PDB entry 8QMB | X-ray diffraction, 2.00 A resolution | chains B and G of the 6 polymer chains in the assembly

== Chain B ==
Name: DNA topoisomerase 4 subunit B, DNA topoisomerase 4 subunit A
From: Streptococcus pneumoniae
Notes: EC 5.6.2.2; engineered mutation(s): Insertion of His at postion 648
UniProtKB: chimeric construct of Q59961, P72525: residues 404-647 from Q59961 (PARE_STRPN) positions 404-647 (same numbers); residues 1001-1488 from P72525 positions 1-488 (UniProt number = residue number - 1000)
Chain sequence (742 residues; each row starts with the number of its first residue; note: 352 numbers in that range are skipped by the numbering (no residue carries them; nothing is unmodelled there)):
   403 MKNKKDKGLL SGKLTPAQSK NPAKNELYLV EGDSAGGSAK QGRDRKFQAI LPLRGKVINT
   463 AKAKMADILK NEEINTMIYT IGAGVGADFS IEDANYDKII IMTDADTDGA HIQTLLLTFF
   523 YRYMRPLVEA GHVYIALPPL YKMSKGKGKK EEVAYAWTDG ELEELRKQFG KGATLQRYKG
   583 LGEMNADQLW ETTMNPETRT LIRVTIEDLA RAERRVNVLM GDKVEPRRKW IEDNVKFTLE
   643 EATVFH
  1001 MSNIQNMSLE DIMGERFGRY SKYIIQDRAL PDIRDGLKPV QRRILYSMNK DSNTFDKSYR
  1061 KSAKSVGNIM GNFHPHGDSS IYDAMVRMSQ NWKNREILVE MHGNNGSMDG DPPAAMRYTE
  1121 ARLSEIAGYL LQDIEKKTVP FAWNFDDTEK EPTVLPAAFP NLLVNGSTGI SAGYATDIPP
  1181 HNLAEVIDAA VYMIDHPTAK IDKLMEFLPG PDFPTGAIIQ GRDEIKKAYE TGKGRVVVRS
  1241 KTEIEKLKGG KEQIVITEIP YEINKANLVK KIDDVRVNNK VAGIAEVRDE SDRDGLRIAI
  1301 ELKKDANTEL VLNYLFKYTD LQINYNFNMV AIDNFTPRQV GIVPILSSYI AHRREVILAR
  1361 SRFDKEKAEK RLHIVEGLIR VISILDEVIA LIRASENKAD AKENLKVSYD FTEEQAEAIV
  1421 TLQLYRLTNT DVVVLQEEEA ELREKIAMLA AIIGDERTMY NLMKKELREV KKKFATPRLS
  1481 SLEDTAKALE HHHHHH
Not modelled in the structure: 403-410, 1487-1496
Differences from the reference sequence: initiating methionine (403); variant Ile460 (Val in Q59961), Ala644 (Thr in Q59961), Thr1257 (Ile257 in P72525); linker (648); expression tag (1489-1496)
Bound ions: Mg2+ site 1: Asp506, Asp508; Mg2+ site 2: Phe1316, Thr1319, Gln1322
Residues lining bound ligands: delafloxacin (TE9): Leu411, Leu412, Gly434, Asp435, Leu455, Arg456, Gly457, Ser1079
UniProt features mapped onto this chain:
  - binding site (Mg(2+)): Glu433, Asp506, Asp508
  - site: Lys458 (Interaction with DNA), Asn461 (Interaction with DNA), His513 (Interaction with DNA), Arg629 (Interaction with DNA), Lys1038 (Interaction with DNA), His1074 (Interaction with DNA), His1076 (Interaction with DNA), Arg1087 (Interaction with DNA), Lys1093 (Interaction with DNA), Arg1117 (Transition state stabilizer)
  - active site: Tyr1118 (O-(5'-phospho-DNA)-tyrosine intermediate)
From the paper describing this entry:
  - binding site for the 11-nt DNA strand: Tyr1118, Ile1170
  - catalytic residues: Arg1117, Tyr1118
  - binding site for delafloxacin: Ser1079, Asp1083, Arg1117
  - mutagenesis - S1079F (8-16-fold): decreased binding to fluoroquinolones (citing earlier work)

== Chain G ==
Molecule: 7-nt DNA strand
Sequence (7 nucleotides; numbered 9 to 15; the number before each row is that of its first residue):
     9 GTAATAC

== Interface between chain B and chain G ==
Residue-residue contacts (28):
  Glu433(B) - DC15(G)  phosphate contact
  Gly457(B) - DC15(G)  base contact
  Lys458(B) - DC15(G)  hydrogen bond to the base
  Asp510(B) - DA14(G)  phosphate contact
  Asp510(B) - DC15(G)  sugar contact
  Ile514(B) - DC15(G)  phosphate contact
  Arg1028(B) - DT13(G)  phosphate contact
  Arg1028(B) - DA14(G)  hydrogen bond to the phosphate
  Lys1038(B) - DA12(G)  phosphate contact
  Lys1038(B) - DT13(G)  salt bridge to the phosphate
  Val1040(B) - DT13(G)  phosphate contact
  Val1040(B) - DA14(G)  phosphate contact
  His1074(B) - DA14(G)  salt bridge to the phosphate
  His1076(B) - DA14(G)  hydrogen bond to the phosphate
  His1076(B) - DC15(G)  salt bridge to the phosphate
  Gly1077(B) - DC15(G)  hydrogen bond to the phosphate
  Ser1080(B) - DT13(G)  sugar contact
  Ser1080(B) - DA14(G)  sugar contact
  Ala1084(B) - DT13(G)  phosphate contact
  Arg1087(B) - DA12(G)  salt bridge to the phosphate
  Arg1087(B) - DT13(G)  phosphate contact
  Lys1093(B) - DA12(G)  salt bridge to the phosphate
  Thr1168(B) - DA12(G)  sugar contact
  Thr1168(B) - DT13(G)  phosphate contact
  Ile1170(B) - DA11(G)  base contact
  Ile1170(B) - DA12(G)  base contact
  Glu1262(B) - DA11(G)  phosphate contact
  Glu1262(B) - DA12(G)  phosphate contact
Interface residues without a listed pair, chain B (20 interface residues in all): Gln1041, Pro1075

== In short ==
The interface between chain B and chain G involves 20 residues on one side and 5 on the other; the contacts
include 4 hydrogen bonds and 5 salt bridges. Polar contacts include Lys458(B)-DC15(G), Arg1028(B)-DA14(G) and
His1076(B)-DA14(G). Bound to chain B: delafloxacin. The paper reports catalytic residues Arg1117(B) and
Tyr1118(B); S1079F of chain B reduces binding to fluoroquinolones.
Chain B is DNA topoisomerase 4 subunit B, DNA topoisomerase 4 subunit A (Streptococcus pneumoniae) and chain G
is a 7-nt DNA strand; the structure, Nucleant-assisted 2.0 A resolution structure of the Streptococcus
pneumoniae topoisomerase IV-V18mer DNA complex with the novel ..., was determined by X-ray diffraction
together with 8QMC and 8C41 from the same study.
